Entry 4V42 (X-ray diffraction, 5.50 A resolution (low resolution: residue-level contacts below are approximate; hydrogen-bond / salt-bridge calls are withheld)); this record covers chains AA and AP of the 49 polymer chains in the assembly.

Chain AA:
Molecule: 30S 16S ribosomal RNA
From: Thermus thermophilus
Sequence (1522 nucleotides; row label = number of the first residue in the row; note: 42 numbers in that range are skipped by the numbering (no residue carries them; nothing is unmodelled there); a row labelled like 186A-186F holds insertion residues (186A, then the next letters in order); numbering starts at 0):
     0 UUUGUUGGAG AGUUUGAUCC UGGCUCAGGG UGAACGCUGG CGGCGUGCCU AAGACAUGCA
    60 AGUCGUGCGG
    73 GCCGCGGGGU
    84 UUUACUCCGU
    95 GGU
    99 C
   101 AGCGGCGGAC GGGUGAGUAA CGCGUGGGU
  129A G
   130 ACCUACCCGG AAGAGGGGGA CAACCCGGGG AAACUCGGGC UAAUCCCCCA UGUGGAC
186A-186F CCGCCC
   187 CUUG
191A-191F GGGUGU
   191 GUCCAAAGGG C
   208 UUU
   216 GCCCGCUUCC GGAUGGGCCC GCGUCCCAUC AGCUAGUUGG UGGGGUAAUG GCCCACCAAG
   276 GCGACGACGG GUAGCCGGUC UGAGAGGAUG GCCGGCCACA GGGGCACUGA GACACGGGCC
   336 CCACUCCUAC GGGAGGCAGC AGUUAGGAAU CUUCCGCAAU GGGCGCAAGC CUGACGGAGC
   396 GACGCCGCUU GGAGGAAGAA GCCCUUCGGG GUGUAAACUC CUGAA
   442 CCCGGGACGA AACCCCC
   464 GACGA
   474 GGGGACUGAC GGUACCGGGG UAAUA
   500 GCGCCGGCCA ACUCCGUGCC AGCAGCCGCG GUAAUACGGA GGGCGCGAGC GUUACCCGGA
   560 UUCACUGGGC GUAAAGGGCG UGUAGGCGGC CUGGGGCGUC CCAUGUGAAA GACCACGGCU
   620 CAACCGUGGG GGAGCGUGGG AUACGCUCAG GCUAGACGGU GGGAGAGGGU GGUGGAAUUC
   680 CCGGAGUAGC GGUGAAAUGC GCAGAUACCG GGAGGAACGC CGAUGGCGAA GGCAGCCACC
   740 UGGUCCACCC GUGACGCUGA GGCGCGAAAG CGUGGGGAGC AAACCGGAUU AGAUACCCGG
   800 GUAGUCCACG CCCUAAACGA UGCGCGCUAG GUCUCUGGG
   841 UCU
   848 CCUGGGGGCC GAAGCUAACG CGUUAAGCGC GCCGCCUGGG GAGUACGGCC GCAAGGCUGA
   908 AACUCAAAGG AAUUGACGGG GGCCCGCACA AGCGGUGGAG CAUGUGGUUU AAUUCGAAGC
   968 AACGCGAAGA ACCUUACCAG GCCUUGACAU G
  998A C
   999 UAGGGAACCC GGGUGAAAGC CUGGGGUGCC
1028A-1028B CC
  1029 GCGA
1032A-1032B GG
  1033 GGAGCCCUAG CACAGGUGCU GCAUGGCCGU CGUCAGCUCG UGCCGUGAGG UGUUGGGUUA
  1093 AGUCCCGCAA CGAGCGCAAC CCCCGCCGUU AGUUGCCAGC GGUUCGGCCG GGCACUCUAA
  1153 CGGGACUGCC CGCGA
  1169 AAGCGGGAGG AAGGAGGGGA CGACGUCUGG UCAGCAUGGC CCUUACGGCC UGGGCGACAC
  1229 ACGUGCUACA AUGCCCACUA CAAAGCGAUG CCACCCGGCA ACGGGGAGCU AAUCGCAAAA
  1289 AGGUGGGCCC AGUUCGGAUU GGGGUCUGCA ACCCGACCCC AUGAAGCCGG AAUCGCUAGU
  1349 AAUCGCGGAU CAGC
 1362A C
  1363 AUGCCGCGGU GAAUACGUUC CCGGGCCUUG UACACACCGC CCGUCACGCC AUGGGAGCGG
  1423 GCUCUACCCG AAGUCGCCGG G
  1446 AGCCUACGGG
  1459 CAGGCGCCGA GGGUAGGGCC CGUGACUGGG GCGAAGUCGU AACAAGGUAG CUGUACCGGA
  1519 AGGUGCGGCU GGAUCACCUC CUUUCU
Disordered / not traced: 0, 1543-1544

Chain AP:
Name: 30S ribosomal protein S13
From: Thermus thermophilus
UniProtKB: P80377 (RS13_THET8); aligned to UniProt positions 1-126 over residues 1-126 (the alignment contains insertions or deletions, so no single offset holds)
Amino-acid sequence (126 residues; each row starts with the number of its first residue):
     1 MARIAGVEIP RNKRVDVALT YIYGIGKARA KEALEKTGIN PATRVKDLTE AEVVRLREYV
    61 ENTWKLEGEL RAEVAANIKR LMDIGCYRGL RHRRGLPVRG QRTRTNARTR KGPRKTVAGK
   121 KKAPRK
Disordered / not traced: 1

How chain AA and chain AP interact:
Residue-residue contacts - 9 pairs, chain AA then chain AP:
  C948(AA) with Thr-109(AP)
  C1226(AA) with Thr-103(AP)
  A1229(AA) with Arg-114(AP); Lys-115(AP); Thr-116(AP)
  A1329(AA) with Ala-28(AP); Arg-29(AP)
  U1330(AA) with Gly-24(AP); Ile-25(AP)
Also at the interface, not in a pair above, chain AA (6 interface residues in all): C1228
Also at the interface, not in a pair above, chain AP (11 interface residues in all): Gly-26, Arg-104

In short:
Chain AA and chain AP form an interface of 6 and 11 residues respectively.
Here chain AA is 30S 16S ribosomal RNA and chain AP is 30S ribosomal protein S13, both from Thermus
thermophilus. Entry 4V42 (Crystal structure of the ribosome at 5.5 A resolution) was determined by X-ray
diffraction.
